Entry 6JBQ (electron microscopy, 4.02 A resolution (low resolution: residue-level contacts below are approximate; hydrogen-bond / salt-bridge calls are withheld)); this record covers chains F and H of the 9 polymer chains in the assembly.

# Chain F
Name: ECF RNA polymerase sigma-E factor
Organism: Escherichia coli (strain K12)
UniProt: P0AGB6 (RPOE_ECOLI); residue numbers follow UniProt; this construct covers 1-191
Chain sequence (219 residues; row label = number of the first residue in the row; numbers below 1 keep their minus sign (Met-27 is residue -27)):
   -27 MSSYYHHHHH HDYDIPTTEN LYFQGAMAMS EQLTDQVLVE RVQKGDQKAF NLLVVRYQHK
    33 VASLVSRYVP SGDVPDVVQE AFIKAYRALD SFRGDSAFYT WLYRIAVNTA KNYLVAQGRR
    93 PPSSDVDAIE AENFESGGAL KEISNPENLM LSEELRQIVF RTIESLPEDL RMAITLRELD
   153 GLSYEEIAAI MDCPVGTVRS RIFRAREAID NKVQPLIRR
Disordered / not traced: -27 to 4, 191
Sequence notes: expression tag (-27 to 0)
Curated features (UniProtKB/Swiss-Prot):
  - DNA-binding region: Tyr156 to Phe175 (H-T-H motif)
  - motif: Asp48 to Leu61 (Polymerase core binding)
  - mutagenesis: Leu25 (L25P: In SR1576; loss of sigma factor activity), Cys165 (C165A: Binds RNAP and RseA normally), Ser172 (S172P: In SR1723; loss of sigma factor activity), Arg178 (R178G: In SR1502; decreased sigma factor activity. Does not bind RseA, still binds RNAP), Ile181 (I181A: In SR1503; decreased sigma factor activity. Does not bind RseA, still binds RNAP), Val185 (V185A: In SR1504; decreased sigma factor activity. Does not bind RseA, still binds RNAP)
What the authors report for this chain:
  - binding site for the 48-nt DNA strand: Asn80

# Chain H
Molecule: 48-nt DNA strand
Sequence (48 nucleotides; each row starts with the number of its first residue):
     1 CGGAACTTTT AGTGCTAATT ATTGTCAAAA CCATTGTCAC GGATGCAG

# Interface between chain F and chain H
Contacting residue pairs (39; chain F residue first):
  Ser35(F) with DC31(H)
  Arg39(F) with DC31(H)
  Ala60(F) with DT25(H)
  Ser63(F) with DT25(H); DC26(H)
  Phe64(F) with DC26(H)
  Arg65(F) with DC26(H)
  Gly66(F) with DC26(H)
  Asp67(F) with DC26(H)
  Ser68(F) with DC26(H); DA27(H); DA28(H)
  Ala69(F) with DA28(H)
  Tyr71(F) with DA29(H)
  Thr72(F) with DA28(H); DA29(H)
  Trp73(F) with DT25(H)
  Tyr75(F) with DA29(H)
  Arg76(F) with DT25(H); DC26(H)
  Ile77(F) with DT25(H)
  Asn80(F) with DT25(H)
  Asn84(F) with DT23(H); DG24(H)
  Arg91(F) with DT20(H); DA21(H)
  Arg92(F) with DA21(H)
  Pro139(F) with DC1(H)
  Asp141(F) with DG2(H)
  Pro166(F) with DG3(H)
  Gly168(F) with DA4(H)
  Thr169(F) with DG2(H); DG3(H)
  Arg171(F) with DA4(H); DA5(H)
  Ser172(F) with DG3(H)
  Arg173(F) with DG2(H)
  Arg176(F) with DC1(H); DG2(H)
Other interface residues (no listed pair), chain F (32 interface residues in all): Ser43, Lys56, Leu142
Other interface residues (no listed pair), chain H (17 interface residues in all): DT22, DC32

# In short
32 residues of chain F and 17 residues of chain H are in contact. Curated annotation (UniProt) lists 6
mutagenesis sites on chain F. From the paper: a binding site for the 48-nt DNA strand at Asn80(F).
Chain F is ECF RNA polymerase sigma-E factor (Escherichia coli (strain K12)) and chain H is a 48-nt DNA
strand; the structure, CryoEM structure of Escherichia coli sigmaE transcription initiation complex containing
5nt of RNA, was determined by electron microscopy.
